9GU1 - chains G and H of the 11 polymer chains in the assembly; structure by electron microscopy, 2.48 A resolution.

# Chain G
Molecule: Fab35 light chain
Organism: Rattus norvegicus
Amino-acid sequence (213 residues; row label = number of the first residue in the row):
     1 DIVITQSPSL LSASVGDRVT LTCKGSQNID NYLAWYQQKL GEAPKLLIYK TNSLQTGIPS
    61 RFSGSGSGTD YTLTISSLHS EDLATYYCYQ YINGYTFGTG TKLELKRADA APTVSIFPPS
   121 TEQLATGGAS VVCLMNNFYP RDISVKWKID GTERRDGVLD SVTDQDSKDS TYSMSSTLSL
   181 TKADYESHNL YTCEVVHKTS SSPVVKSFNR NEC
Unresolved in the structure: 211-213
Cystine bridges: C23-C88, C133-C193

# Chain H
Molecule: Fab35 heavy chain
Organism: Rattus norvegicus
Amino-acid sequence (219 residues; each row starts with the number of its first residue):
     1 EVQLQESGPG LVQPSETLSL TCTVSGFSLT SYSVSWLRQP SGKGPEWMGR MWDDGGTVYN
    61 SGLKSRLSIS RDTSKNQVFL KMNSLQTDDT GTYYCTRDER IRAINWFAYW GQGTLVTVSS
   121 AETTAPSVYP LAPGTALKSN SMVTLGCLVK GYFPEPVTVT WNSGALSSGV HTFPAVLQSG
   181 LYTLTSSVTV PSSTWPSQTV TCNVAHPGQQ HQRWTRKLC
Unresolved in the structure: 136-140
Cystine bridges: C22-C95, C147-C202

# How chain G and chain H interact
Contacting residue pairs (66; chain G residue first):
  Y32(G) with I104(H), hydrophobic
  Y36(G) with P45(H); W110(H), hydrophobic
  Q38(G) with Y94(H), hydrogen bond
  A43(G) with W110(H); G111(H); Q112(H)
  P44(G) with Y94(H); W110(H), hydrophobic; G111(H)
  L46(G) with W106(H); F107(H); A108(H); W110(H), hydrophobic
  Y49(G) with W106(H), hydrophobic
  Q55(G) with A108(H); Y109(H)
  Y87(G) with Q39(H); P45(H)
  Y89(G) with W106(H); F107(H), hydrogen bond (side chain-backbone)
  Y91(G) with I104(H), hydrophobic; N105(H); W106(H), hydrophobic
  I92(G) with I104(H), hydrophobic
  Y95(G) with W47(H), hydrophobic; R50(H), hydrogen bond; N105(H); F107(H), hydrophobic
  F97(G) with P45(H); F107(H), hydrophobic
  S115(G) with T144(H), hydrogen bond
  I116(G) with P133(H)
  F117(G) with L131(H); A132(H); P133(H); T144(H); L145(H), hydrophobic
  P118(G) with A132(H); G134(H)
  S120(G) with Y129(H); P130(H), hydrogen bond (side chain-backbone)
  E122(G) with P130(H)
  Q123(G) with Y129(H); K150(H)
  T126(G) with Y129(H)
  S130(G) with K150(H), hydrogen bond
  V132(G) with L131(H), hydrophobic
  L134(G) with S187(H)
  N136(G) with T144(H); H171(H); F173(H); S187(H), hydrogen bond
  N137(G) with H171(H), hydrogen bond
  S161(G) with F173(H); P174(H), hydrogen bond (side chain-backbone)
  V162(G) with P174(H)
  T163(G) with T172(H); F173(H); P174(H)
  S173(G) with H171(H), hydrogen bond; F173(H)
  M174(G) with F173(H)
  S175(G) with F173(H); T185(H), hydrogen bond
  F208(G) with G134(H)
Also at the interface, not in a pair above, chain G (38 interface residues in all): T113, D160, D166, T177
Also at the interface, not in a pair above, chain H (34 interface residues in all): L37, E46, G146, L148, V176

# In short
Chain G and chain H form an interface of 38 and 34 residues respectively, with 11 hydrogen bonds. Polar pairs
include Q38(G)-Y94(H), Y89(G)-F107(H) and Y95(G)-R50(H).
Chain G is Fab35 light chain and chain H is Fab35 heavy chain, both from Rattus norvegicus; the structure,
Human adult muscle nAChR in resting state in nanodisc with alpha-bungarotoxin, was determined by electron
microscopy, deposited together with 9GU0, 9GU2 and 9GU3.
